PDB entry 6ROI | electron microscopy, 3.70 A resolution | chains A and C

Chain A:
Protein: Probable phospholipid-transporting ATPase DRS2
Organism: Saccharomyces cerevisiae (strain ATCC 204508 / S288c)
Notes: EC 7.6.2.1
UniProt: P39524 (ATC3_YEAST); residues 1-1355 here = UniProt positions 1-1355
Sequence (1460 residues; row label = number of the first residue in the row):
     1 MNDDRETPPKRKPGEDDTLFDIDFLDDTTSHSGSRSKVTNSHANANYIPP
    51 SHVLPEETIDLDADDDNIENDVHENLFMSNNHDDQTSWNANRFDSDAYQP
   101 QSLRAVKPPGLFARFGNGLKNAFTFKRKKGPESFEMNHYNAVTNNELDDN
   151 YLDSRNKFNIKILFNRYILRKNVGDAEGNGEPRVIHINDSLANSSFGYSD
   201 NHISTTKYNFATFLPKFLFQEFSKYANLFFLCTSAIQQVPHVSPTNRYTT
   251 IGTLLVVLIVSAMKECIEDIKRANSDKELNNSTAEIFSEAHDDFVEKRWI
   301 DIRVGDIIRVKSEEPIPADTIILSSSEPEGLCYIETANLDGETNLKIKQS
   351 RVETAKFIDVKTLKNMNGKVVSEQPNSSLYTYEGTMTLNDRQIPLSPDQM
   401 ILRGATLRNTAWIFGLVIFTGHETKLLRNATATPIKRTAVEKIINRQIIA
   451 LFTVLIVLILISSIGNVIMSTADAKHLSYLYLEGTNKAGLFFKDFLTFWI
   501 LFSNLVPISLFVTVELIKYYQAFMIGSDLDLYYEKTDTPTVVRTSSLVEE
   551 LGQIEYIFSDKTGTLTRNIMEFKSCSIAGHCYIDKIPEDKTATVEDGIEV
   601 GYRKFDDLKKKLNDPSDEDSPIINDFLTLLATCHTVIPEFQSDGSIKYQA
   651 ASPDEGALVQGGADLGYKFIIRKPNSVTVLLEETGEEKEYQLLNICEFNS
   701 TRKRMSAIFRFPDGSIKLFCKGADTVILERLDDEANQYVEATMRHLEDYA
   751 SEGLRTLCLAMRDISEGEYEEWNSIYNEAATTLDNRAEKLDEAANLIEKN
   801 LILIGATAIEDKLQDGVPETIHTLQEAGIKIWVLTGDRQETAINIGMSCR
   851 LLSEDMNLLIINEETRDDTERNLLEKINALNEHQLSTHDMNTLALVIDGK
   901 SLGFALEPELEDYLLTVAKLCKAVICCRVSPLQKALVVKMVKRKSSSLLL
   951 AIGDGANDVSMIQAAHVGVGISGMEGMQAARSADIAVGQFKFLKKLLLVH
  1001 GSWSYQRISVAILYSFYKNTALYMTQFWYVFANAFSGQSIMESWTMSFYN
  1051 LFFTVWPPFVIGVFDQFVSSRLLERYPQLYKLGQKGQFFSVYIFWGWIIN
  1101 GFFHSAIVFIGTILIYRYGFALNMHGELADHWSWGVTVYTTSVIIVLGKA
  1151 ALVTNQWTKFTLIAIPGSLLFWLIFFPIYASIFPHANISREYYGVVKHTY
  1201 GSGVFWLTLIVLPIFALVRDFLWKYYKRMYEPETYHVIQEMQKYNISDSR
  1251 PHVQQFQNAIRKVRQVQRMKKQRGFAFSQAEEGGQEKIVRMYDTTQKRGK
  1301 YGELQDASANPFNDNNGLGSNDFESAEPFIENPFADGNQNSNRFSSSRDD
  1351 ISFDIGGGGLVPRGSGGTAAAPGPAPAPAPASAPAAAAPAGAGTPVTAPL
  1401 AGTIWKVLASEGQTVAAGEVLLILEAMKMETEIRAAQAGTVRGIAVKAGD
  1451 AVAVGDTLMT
Unresolved in the structure: 1-181, 1246-1265, 1310-1460
Sequence notes: expression tag (1356-1460)
Modified residues: D560 (aspartate beryllium trifluoride; BFD)
Curated features (UniProtKB/Swiss-Prot):
  - region: Q237, Q238 (Involved in phosphatidylserine substrate recognition)
  - active site: D560 (4-aspartylphosphate intermediate)
  - binding site (ATP): D560, K561, T562, E655, F698, S700, K703, K721, R755, T756, T835, G836, D837, R928, K934, N957, D958
  - binding site (Mg(2+)): D560, T562, D954, D958
  - binding site (a 1,2-diacyl-sn-glycero-3-phospho-(1D-myo-inositol 4-phosphate)): K1149, R1219, W1223, K1224, Y1235, H1236
  - site: I508 (Involved in the release of the transported lipid into the cytosolic leaflet)
  - modified residue: S102 (Phosphoserine)
  - mutagenesis: Q237 to Q238 (Loss of activity. Sensitive to papuamide B (phosphatidylserine-binding cytotoxin); the effect is suppressed when associated with S-445), G341 (G341L: Reduces interaction with CDC50. Sensitive to cold), E342 (E342Q: Loss of activity. Does not appear to reduce interaction with CDC50. Sensitive to cold), Y380 (Y380F: Increases ATPase activity), N445 (N445S: No sensitivity to papuamide B (phosphatidylserine-binding cytotoxin) or cold. No sensitivity to papuamide B; when associated with 237-G--A-238 or K-473), D473 (D473K: Sensitive to papuamide B (phosphatidylserine-binding cytotoxin); the effect is suppressed when associated with S-445), F511 (F511L: Sensitive to duramycin (phosphatidylethanolamine-binding cytotoxin). Decreases ATPase activity; F511Y/L: Sensitive to papuamide B (phosphatidylserine-binding cytotoxin) ...), D560 (D560N/E: Sensitive to cold. Reduces interaction with CDC50. Decreases protein level; D560N: Loss of activity. Sensitive to cinnamycin (phosphatidylethanolamine-binding cytotoxin)), R1228 (R1228A: Abolishes ATPase activity and leads to cold sensitivity), Y1235 (Y1235A: Abolishes ATPase activity and leads to cold sensitivity), H1236 (H1236A: Abolishes ATPase activity and leads to cold sensitivity), R1250 to V1263 (Sensitive to cold), 3 further mutagenesis entries in UniProt
Metal / ion sites: Mg2+: D560, T562, D954
Ligand contacts: Phosphatidylinositol-4-phosphate (2Y5; (2R)-1-{[(R)-hydroxy{[(1R,2R,3R,4R,5S,6R)-2,3,5,6-tetrahydroxy-4-(phosphonooxy)cyclohexyl]oxy}phosphoryl]oxy}-3-(octadecanoyloxy)propan-2-yl (5Z,8Z,11Z,14Z)-icosa-5,8,11,14-tetraenoate): V454, V457, L458, W1028, F1031, Y1092, I1093, W1095, G1096, I1099, N1100, F1102, F1103, A1106, I1110, K1149, N1155, R1219, D1220, W1223, K1224, K1227, E1233, Y1235, H1236, Q1239
Reported in the primary citation:
  - binding site for Phosphatidylinositol-4-phosphate: Y1235, H1236
  - mutagenesis - Y1235A, Y1235F, H1236A: decreased catalytic activity on Phosphatidylinositol-4-phosphate
  - mutagenesis - Y1235A, Y1235F, H1236A: decreased binding to Phosphatidylinositol-4-phosphate

Chain C:
Protein: Cell division control protein 50
Organism: Saccharomyces cerevisiae (strain ATCC 204508 / S288c)
UniProt: P25656 (CDC50_YEAST); residue numbers follow UniProt; this construct covers 1-391
Sequence (413 residues; row label = number of the first residue in the row):
     1 MVSLFKRGKAPPLTKEGPTSKKPPNTAFRQQRLKAWQPILSPQSVLPLLI
    51 FVACIFTPIGIGLIVSATKVQDLTIDYSHCDTKASTTAFEDIPKKYIKYH
   101 FKSKVENKPQWRLTENENGEQSCELQFEIPNDIKKSIFIYYKITNFYQNH
   151 RRYVQSFDTKQILGEPIKKDDLDTSCSPIRSREDKIIYPCGLIANSMFND
   201 TFSQVLSGIDDTEDYNLTNKHISWSIDRHRFKTTKYNASDIVPPPNWMKK
   251 YPDGYTDENLPDIHTWEEFQVWMRTAAFPKFYKLTLKNESASLPKGKYQM
   301 NIELNYPISLFGGTKSFVLTTNGAIGGRNMSLGVLYLIVAGLCALFGIIF
   351 LVKLIFQPRAMGDHTYLNFDDEENEDYEDVHAENTTLREILGGGGLVPRG
   401 SGGHHHHHHHHHH
Unresolved in the structure: 1-19, 359-413
Sequence notes: expression tag (392-413)
Disulfide bonds: C80-C123, C176-C190
Covalent attachments: glycan linked to N199; N-acetylglucosamine (NAG) linked to N216, N288

Chain A / chain C interface:
Pairs across the interface (136):
  H241(A) with R151(C); T174(C)
  K475(A) with S309(C)
  H476(A) with L310(C); F311(C)
  S478(A) with L310(C)
  Y479(A) with F146(C); Y147(C), hydrogen bond (side chain-backbone); L192(C); L310(C); F311(C), hydrophobic
  L480(A) with H150(C); Y153(C), hydrophobic
  Y481(A) with R152(C), hydrogen bond (backbone-side chain); I179(C), hydrophobic; L192(C), hydrophobic; N195(C); N246(C)
  L482(A) with R152(C)
  D494(A) with R151(C), salt bridge
  T497(A) with R151(C)
  Y520(A) with F28(C)
  F523(A) with R29(C)
  M524(A) with F28(C), hydrophobic; Q31(C)
  S527(A) with P23(C); R29(C), hydrogen bond; Q30(C)
  D528(A) with Q30(C), hydrogen bond
  L529(A) with K22(C); P23(C); N25(C); Q30(C)
  Y532(A) with K22(C)
  D537(A) with S20(C), hydrogen bond (side chain-backbone); K21(C), hydrogen bond (side chain-backbone)
  P539(A) with K21(C)
  H1000(A) with Q31(C)
  W1003(A) with Q31(C)
  R1007(A) with Q31(C)
  Y1029(A) with N149(C), hydrogen bond; A277(C), hydrogen bond (side chain-backbone)
  N1033(A) with Y147(C); N149(C); H150(C)
  A1034(A) with Y147(C)
  S1036(A) with H150(C); R151(C)
  G1037(A) with R151(C)
  Q1038(A) with N149(C); V154(C)
  F1064(A) with F28(C), hydrophobic
  Q1066(A) with Q31(C), hydrogen bond (side chain-backbone)
  I1113(A) with F278(C), hydrophobic
  L1114(A) with N329(C); S331(C), hydrogen bond (backbone-side chain)
  I1115(A) with S331(C), hydrogen bond (backbone-side chain); L332(C), hydrophobic
  Y1116(A) with F278(C)
  R1117(A) with K280(C); N329(C), hydrogen bond
  Y1118(A) with K280(C); F281(C); Y282(C), hydrogen bond (backbone-backbone)
  F1120(A) with Y140(C); T320(C); N322(C); G327(C)
  A1121(A) with I325(C); G326(C)
  L1122(A) with N322(C), hydrogen bond (backbone-side chain)
  N1123(A) with N322(C); G323(C)
  H1125(A) with F138(C); K287(C), hydrogen bond (backbone-side chain)
  G1126(A) with F138(C); Y140(C), hydrogen bond (backbone-side chain); L284(C); N322(C)
  E1127(A) with S223(C); W224(C); S225(C)
  L1128(A) with Y140(C), hydrophobic; W224(C), hydrogen bond (backbone-side chain); Y282(C)
  D1130(A) with W224(C); R274(C), salt bridge; T275(C)
  H1131(A) with T275(C), hydrogen bond (backbone-backbone); A276(C); A277(C)
  W1134(A) with A277(C), hydrophobic; F278(C), hydrophobic
  N1155(A) with Q37(C); P38(C)
  Q1156(A) with A35(C); W36(C)
  W1157(A) with A35(C); W36(C), hydrogen bond (backbone-backbone)
  T1158(A) with K34(C)
  R1190(A) with T159(C)
  Y1193(A) with I226(C), hydrophobic; R230(C)
  G1194(A) with I226(C)
  H1198(A) with W224(C)
  V1204(A) with I325(C)
  L1207(A) with L63(C), hydrophobic; L332(C); Y336(C), hydrogen bond (backbone-side chain)
  I1210(A) with F56(C), hydrophobic; Y336(C)
  V1211(A) with F56(C), hydrophobic; Y336(C)
  L1212(A) with L335(C), hydrophobic
  I1214(A) with F56(C), hydrophobic; V339(C), hydrophobic
  F1215(A) with I338(C), hydrophobic; V339(C), hydrophobic
  V1218(A) with C343(C), hydrophobic
  F1221(A) with V45(C), hydrophobic; L48(C), hydrophobic
  L1222(A) with F346(C), hydrophobic
  Y1225(A) with L40(C), hydrophobic; P42(C); V45(C), hydrophobic; F350(C), hydrophobic
  R1228(A) with L40(C)
  M1229(A) with L40(C); S41(C); P42(C)
  Y1230(A) with K353(C), hydrogen bond (side chain-backbone); L354(C); Q357(C)
  Q1242(A) with Q37(C)
  K1243(A) with Q37(C); I39(C)
Interface residues without a listed pair, chain A (88 interface residues in all): V242, P244, M469, L477, E483, G526, A1032, G1111, T1112, W1132, K1159, F1160, V1195, K1224, Y1226, Q1239, Y1244
Interface residues without a listed pair, chain C (89 interface residues in all): P24, L33, K142, N145, P178, S196, P279, K283, E289, G312, T321, A324, R328, L342

Summary:
Chain A and chain C form an interface of 88 and 89 residues respectively, with 21 hydrogen bonds and 2 salt
bridges. Among the polar pairs are D494(A)-R151(C), D1130(A)-R274(C) and Y479(A)-Y147(C). From the paper: a
binding site for Phosphatidylinositol-4-phosphate at Y1235(A) and H1236(A); Y1235A, Y1235F and H1236A of chain
A reduce catalytic activity on Phosphatidylinositol-4-phosphate.
Chain A is Probable phospholipid-transporting ATPase DRS2 and chain C is Cell division control protein 50,
both from Saccharomyces cerevisiae (strain ATCC 204508 / S288c); the structure, Cryo-EM structure of the
partially activated Drs2p-Cdc50p, was determined by electron microscopy together with 6ROH and 6ROJ from the
same study.
